PDB entry 3P44 | X-ray diffraction, 2.20 A resolution | chain A

[Chain A]
Name: Carbonic anhydrase 2
From: Homo sapiens
Notes: EC 4.2.1.1
Reference sequence: P00918 (CAH2_HUMAN); residues 1-260 here = UniProt positions 1-260
Sequence (260 residues; numbered 1 to 260; the number before each row is that of its first residue):
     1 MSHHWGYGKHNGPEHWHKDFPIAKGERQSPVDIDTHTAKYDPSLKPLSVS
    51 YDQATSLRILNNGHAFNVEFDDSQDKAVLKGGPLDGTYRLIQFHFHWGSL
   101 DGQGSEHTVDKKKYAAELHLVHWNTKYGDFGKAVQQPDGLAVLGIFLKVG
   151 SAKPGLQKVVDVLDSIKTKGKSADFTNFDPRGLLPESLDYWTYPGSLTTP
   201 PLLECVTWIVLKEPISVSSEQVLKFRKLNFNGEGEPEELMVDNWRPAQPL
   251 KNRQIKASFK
Unresolved in the structure: 1-3
Ion coordination: Zn2+: His94, His96, His119 (together with 067)
Ligand contacts: 067 (p-(4-ruthenocenyl-1H-1,2,3-triazol-1-yl)benzenesulfonamide): Gln92, His94, His96, Glu106, His119, Val121, Phe130, Gly131, Val134, Val142, Ser196, Leu197, Thr198, Thr199, Pro201, Leu203, Trp208
Swiss-Prot annotation at these positions:
  - active site: His64 (Proton donor/acceptor)
  - binding site (Zn(2+)): His94, His96, His119
  - binding site (substrate): Thr198, Thr199
  - site: Tyr7 (Fine-tunes the proton-transfer properties of H-64), Asn62 (Fine-tunes the proton-transfer properties of H-64), Asn67 (Fine-tunes the proton-transfer properties of H-64), Gln92 (Involved in the binding of some activators, including histamine and L-histidine)
  - modified residue: Ser2 (N-acetylserine), Ser165 (Phosphoserine), Ser172 (Phosphoserine)
  - natural variant: Lys18 (K18E: In Jogjakarta), Gln92 (Q92P: In OPTB3), His94 (H94Y: In OPTB3 loss of activity), His107 (H107Y: In OPTB3), Gly144 (G144R: In OPTB3), Pro236 (P236H: In Melbourne)
  - mutagenesis: Trp5 (W5A: Impaired activity, not rescued by 4-methylimidazole (4-MI); when associated with W-64), Tyr7 (Y7F: Enhanced activity; Y7H: Reduced proton transfer rate), Asn62 (N62A: Reduced activity; N62D: Strongly reduced activity; N62H: Reduced proton transfer; when associated with A-64; N62L: Reduced activity; N62T: Reduced activity; N62V: Reduced activity), His64 (H64A: Reduced CO(2) hydrase activity, rescued by 4-methylimidazole (4-MI). Reduced proton transfer; when associated with H-62. Enhanced proton transfer; when associated with H-67 ...), Ala65 (A65F: Reduced activity; A65S: 2-fold decrease in enzyme efficiency, as determined by kcat/KM ratio, and efficiently inhibited by chlorzolamide; when associated with Q-67), Asn67 (N67H: Enhanced proton transfer; when associated with A-64; N67L: Reduced activity ...), His94 (H94C/D/E/N/Q: Strongly reduced CO(2) hydrase and p-nitrophenyl acetate esterase activities, impaired stability of zinc binding), Glu106 (E106A/Q: Strongly reduced CO(2) hydrase activity; E106D: Normal CO(2) hydrase activity), Glu117 (E117Q: Strongly reduced activity and sulfonamide affinity), His119 (H119D/N/Q: Reduced activity; H119E: Strongly reduced activity), Val121 (V121A/G/I/L/S: Reduced CO(2) hydrase and p-nitrophenyl acetate esterase activities; V121K/R: Strongly reduced CO(2) hydrase and p-nitrophenyl acetate esterase activities), Val142 (V142F/Y: Strongly impaired activity; V142G: Weakly impaired activity; V142H: Impaired activity), 4 further mutagenesis entries in UniProt
From the paper describing this entry:
  - binding site for 067: Phe130, Val134, Pro201, Leu203
  - Zn2+ coordination: His94, His96, His119

[Summary]
Bound to chain A: compound 067. His94, His96 and His119 form the Zn2+ site. Curated annotation (UniProt) lists
active-site residue His64, 3 Zn2+-binding residues, substrate-binding residues Thr198 and Thr199 and 16
mutagenesis sites. The paper reports a binding site for 067 at Phe130, Val134 and Pro201 among others; Zn2+
coordination by His94, His96 and His119.
Chain A is Carbonic anhydrase 2 (Homo sapiens); the structure, Human carbonic anhydrase II in complex with
p-(4-ruthenocenyl-1H-1,2,3-triazol-1-yl)benzenesulfonamide, was determined by X-ray diffraction together with
3P55, 3P3H and 3P3J from the same study.
